PDB entry 8Z2H | X-ray diffraction, 1.80 A resolution | chain A

== Chain A ==
Name: Alpha/beta hydrolase family protein
Source organism: Saccharomonospora viridis
Notes: EC 3.1.1.74
Reference sequence: W0TJ64 (W0TJ64_9PSEU); residue numbers follow UniProt; this construct covers 47-304
Sequence (260 residues; numbered 45 to 304; the number before each row is that of its first residue):
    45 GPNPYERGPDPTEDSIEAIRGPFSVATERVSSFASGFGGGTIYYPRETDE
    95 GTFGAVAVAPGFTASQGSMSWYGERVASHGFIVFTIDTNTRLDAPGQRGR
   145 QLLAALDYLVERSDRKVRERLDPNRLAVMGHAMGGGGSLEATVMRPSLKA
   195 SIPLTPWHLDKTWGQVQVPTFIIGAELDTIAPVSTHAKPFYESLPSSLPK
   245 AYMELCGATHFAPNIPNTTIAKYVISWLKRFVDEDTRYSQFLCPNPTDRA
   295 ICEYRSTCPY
Disordered / not traced: 45-46
Sequence notes: expression tag (45-46); engineered mutation H123 (Gln in W0TJ64), A138 (Gln in W0TJ64), A176 (Ser in W0TJ64), H202 (Asn in W0TJ64), P226 (Ser in W0TJ64), S228 (Arg in W0TJ64), C250 (Asp in W0TJ64), C296 (Glu in W0TJ64)
Cystine bridges: C250-C296, C287-C302
Bound ions: Ca2+: S76, A78, F81
Small-molecule neighbours: A1L0N (4-[2-hydroxyethyloxy(oxidanyl)phosphoryl]benzoic acid): G105, F106, A108, H175, A176, M177, W201, I224, H254, F255

== Summary ==
Chain A binds compound A1L0N. S76, A78 and F81 form the Ca2+ site.
Chain A is Alpha/beta hydrolase family protein (Saccharomonospora viridis); the structure, Substrate analog
a010 bound form of PET-degrading cutinase mutant Cut190**SS_S176A, was determined by X-ray diffraction (same
publication as 8Z2G, 8Z2I, 8Z2J and 8Z2K).
